PDB entry 3VPC | X-ray diffraction, 1.87 A resolution | chains A and B of the 4 polymer chains in the assembly

# Chain A (and B)
Molecule: Putative acetylornithine deacetylase
Organism: Sulfolobus tokodaii
Notes: EC 3.5.1.16; chain B of this document is another copy of the same molecule, construct and numbering; everything in this record applies to it too
UniProtKB: Q970U6 (Q970U6_SULTO); residue numbers follow UniProt; this construct covers 1-282
Sequence (282 residues; row label = number of the first residue in the row):
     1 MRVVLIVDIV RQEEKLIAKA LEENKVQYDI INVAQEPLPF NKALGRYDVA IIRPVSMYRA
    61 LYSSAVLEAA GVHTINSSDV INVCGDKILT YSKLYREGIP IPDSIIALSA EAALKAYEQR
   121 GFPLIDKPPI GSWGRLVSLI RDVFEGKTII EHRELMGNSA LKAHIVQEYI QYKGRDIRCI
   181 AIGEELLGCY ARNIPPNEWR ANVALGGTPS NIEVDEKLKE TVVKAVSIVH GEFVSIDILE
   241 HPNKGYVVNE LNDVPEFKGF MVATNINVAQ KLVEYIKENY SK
Cystine bridges: Cys-179/Cys-189
Residues lining bound ligands: ADP (adenosine-5'-diphosphate): Lys-87, Pro-102, Ile-125, Lys-127, Gly-131, Ser-132, Trp-133, Gly-134, Arg-135, Val-137, Gln-167, Glu-168, Tyr-169, Ile-170, Asp-176, Arg-192, Trp-199, Arg-200, Ala-201, Asn-202, Leu-239, Asn-249, Glu-250

# How chain A and chain B interact
Contacting residue pairs - 96 pairs, chain A then chain B:
  Val-33(A) with Leu-108(B)
  Ala-34(A) with Ser-109(B), hydrogen bond (backbone-side chain)
  Gln-35(A) with Glu-111(B); Ala-112(B); Lys-115(B), hydrogen bond (backbone-side chain)
  Glu-36(A) with Ala-112(B); Lys-115(B), salt bridge
  Pro-37(A) with Ile-105(B), hydrophobic; Ile-106(B); Ala-112(B); Lys-115(B); Ala-116(B); Gln-119(B)
  Leu-38(A) with Ile-105(B); Ile-106(B), hydrogen bond (backbone-backbone)
  Phe-40(A) with Tyr-91(B), hydrophobic; Ser-92(B); Tyr-95(B), hydrogen bond (backbone-side chain); Ser-104(B); Ile-106(B), hydrophobic
  Asn-41(A) with Tyr-95(B)
  Tyr-58(A) with Leu-108(B), hydrogen bond (side chain-backbone); Ser-159(B); Lys-162(B)
  Arg-59(A) with Leu-108(B), hydrogen bond (side chain-backbone); Ser-109(B)
  Leu-61(A) with Leu-89(B), hydrophobic
  Tyr-62(A) with Asp-86(B), hydrogen bond; Ile-88(B), hydrophobic; Leu-108(B), hydrophobic; Pro-129(B); Ala-160(B); Ala-163(B), hydrophobic
  Ala-65(A) with Leu-89(B), hydrophobic; Ser-92(B), hydrogen bond (backbone-side chain)
  Val-66(A) with Ser-92(B); Ile-106(B), hydrophobic
  Glu-68(A) with Arg-96(B)
  Ala-69(A) with Ser-92(B); Tyr-95(B); Arg-96(B)
  Asn-82(A) with Asn-82(B); Leu-89(B)
  Asp-86(A) with Tyr-62(B), hydrogen bond
  Ile-88(A) with Phe-40(B); Tyr-62(B), hydrophobic
  Leu-89(A) with Leu-61(B), hydrophobic; Ala-65(B), hydrophobic; Asn-82(B)
  Tyr-91(A) with Phe-40(B), hydrophobic
  Ser-92(A) with Phe-40(B); Ala-65(B), hydrogen bond (side chain-backbone); Val-66(B); Ala-69(B)
  Lys-93(A) with Asp-79(B), salt bridge
  Tyr-95(A) with Phe-40(B); Asn-41(B); Lys-42(B); Ala-69(B)
  Arg-96(A) with Lys-42(B); Glu-68(B); Ala-69(B); Gly-71(B)
  Ser-104(A) with Pro-39(B); Phe-40(B), hydrogen bond (backbone-backbone)
  Ile-105(A) with Pro-37(B), hydrophobic; Leu-38(B)
  Ile-106(A) with Pro-37(B); Leu-38(B), hydrogen bond (backbone-backbone); Phe-40(B), hydrophobic; Val-66(B), hydrophobic
  Leu-108(A) with Val-33(B); Tyr-58(B); Arg-59(B), hydrogen bond (backbone-side chain); Tyr-62(B), hydrophobic
  Ser-109(A) with Ala-34(B), hydrogen bond (side chain-backbone); Arg-59(B)
  Glu-111(A) with Ala-34(B); Gln-35(B)
  Ala-112(A) with Gln-35(B); Glu-36(B); Pro-37(B)
  Lys-115(A) with Gln-35(B), hydrogen bond (side chain-backbone); Glu-36(B), salt bridge; Pro-37(B)
  Ala-116(A) with Pro-37(B), hydrophobic
  Gln-119(A) with Pro-37(B)
  Pro-129(A) with Tyr-62(B)
  Ile-130(A) with Tyr-62(B)
  Asn-158(A) with Gly-157(B); Asn-158(B)
  Ser-159(A) with Gly-157(B)
  Ala-160(A) with Tyr-62(B)
  Lys-162(A) with Tyr-58(B), hydrogen bond; Arg-59(B)
  Ala-163(A) with Tyr-62(B), hydrophobic
Also at the interface, not in a pair above, chain A (47 interface residues in all): Pro-39, Lys-42, Ser-63, Ile-101, Ala-107
Also at the interface, not in a pair above, chain B (50 interface residues in all): Ser-63, Ser-78, Ile-101, Ala-107, Ile-130

# In short
47 residues of chain A and 50 residues of chain B are in contact; the contacts include 16 hydrogen bonds and 3
salt bridges. Polar pairs include Glu-36(A)/Lys-115(B), Lys-93(A)/Asp-79(B) and Ala-34(A)/Ser-109(B). Ligands
of chain A: ADP.
Chain A and chain B are both Putative acetylornithine deacetylase (Sulfolobus tokodaii); the structure, ArgX
from Sulfolobus tokodaii complexed with ADP, was determined by X-ray diffraction, deposited together with 3VPB
and 3VPD.
